4AHO - chains A and C of the 4 polymer chains in the assembly; structure by X-ray diffraction, 2.00 A resolution.

== Chain A (and C) ==
Molecule: N-acetylneuraminate lyase
Source organism: Staphylococcus aureus SUBSP. aureus nctc 8325
Notes: EC 4.1.3.3; chain C of this document is another copy of the same molecule, construct and numbering; everything in this record applies to it too
Reference sequence: Q2G160 (NANA_STAA8); residues 1-293 here = UniProt positions 1-293
Chain sequence (299 residues; each row starts with the number of its first residue; numbers below 1 keep their minus sign (His-5 is residue -5)):
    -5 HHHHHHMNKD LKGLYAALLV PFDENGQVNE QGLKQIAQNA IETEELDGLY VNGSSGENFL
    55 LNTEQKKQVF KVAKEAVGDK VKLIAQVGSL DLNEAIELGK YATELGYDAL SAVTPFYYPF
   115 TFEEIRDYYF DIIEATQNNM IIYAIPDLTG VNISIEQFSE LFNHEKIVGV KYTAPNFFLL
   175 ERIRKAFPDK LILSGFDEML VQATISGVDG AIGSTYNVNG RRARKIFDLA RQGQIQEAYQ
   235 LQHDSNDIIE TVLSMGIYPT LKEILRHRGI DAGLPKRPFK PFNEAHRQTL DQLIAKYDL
Not modelled in the structure: -5 to 1, 138-146
Construct notes: expression tag (-5 to 0)
Modified residues: Lys165 (l-thialysine; SLZ)
Curated features (UniProtKB/Swiss-Prot):
  - active site: Tyr137 (Proton donor)
  - binding site (aceneuramate): Ser48, Ser49, Gly189, Asp191, Glu192, Ser208, Tyr252
  - mutagenesis: Glu192 (E192N: Increases reaction with fluoropyruvate and the alternative substrate (2R,3S)-2,3-dihydroxy-4-oxo-N,N-dipropylbutanamide (DHOB))

== Interface between chain A and chain C ==
Residue-residue contacts (49):
  Pro169(A) - Pro169(C)
  Phe171(A) - Phe171(C)  hydrophobic
  Phe171(A) - Met193(C)  hydrophobic
  Phe172(A) - Glu192(C)
  Phe172(A) - Met193(C)
  Phe172(A) - Asn240(C)
  Phe172(A) - Glu244(C)
  Glu175(A) - Tyr233(C)
  Glu175(A) - His237(C)  salt bridge
  Glu175(A) - Asn240(C)  hydrogen bond
  Arg176(A) - His237(C)  hydrogen bond (side chain-backbone)
  Arg176(A) - Asn240(C)
  Arg176(A) - Asp241(C)  salt bridge
  Arg176(A) - Glu244(C)  salt bridge
  Arg178(A) - Tyr233(C)
  Lys179(A) - His237(C)
  Lys179(A) - Asp241(C)  salt bridge
  Glu192(A) - Phe172(C)
  Met193(A) - Phe171(C)  hydrophobic
  Met193(A) - Phe172(C)
  Val195(A) - Ile199(C)  hydrophobic
  Gln196(A) - Ile199(C)
  Gln196(A) - Ser200(C)  hydrogen bond
  Ile199(A) - Val195(C)  hydrophobic
  Ile199(A) - Gln196(C)
  Ile199(A) - Ile199(C)  hydrophobic
  Ile199(A) - Ile229(C)  hydrophobic
  Ile199(A) - Tyr233(C)
  Ser200(A) - Gln196(C)  hydrogen bond
  Ser200(A) - Tyr233(C)  hydrogen bond (backbone-side chain)
  Ala224(A) - Ile229(C)
  Arg225(A) - Gln230(C)  hydrogen bond (backbone-side chain)
  Gly227(A) - Gly227(C)
  Ile229(A) - Ile199(C)  hydrophobic
  Ile229(A) - Ala224(C)
  Gln230(A) - Arg225(C)  hydrogen bond (side chain-backbone)
  Tyr233(A) - Glu175(C)
  Tyr233(A) - Arg178(C)
  Tyr233(A) - Ile199(C)
  Tyr233(A) - Ser200(C)  hydrogen bond (side chain-backbone)
  His237(A) - Glu175(C)  salt bridge
  His237(A) - Arg176(C)  hydrogen bond (backbone-side chain)
  His237(A) - Lys179(C)
  Asn240(A) - Phe172(C)
  Asn240(A) - Glu175(C)  hydrogen bond
  Asn240(A) - Arg176(C)
  Asp241(A) - Arg176(C)  salt bridge
  Asp241(A) - Lys179(C)  salt bridge
  Glu244(A) - Arg176(C)  salt bridge
Other interface residues (no listed pair), chain A (27 interface residues in all): Leu174, Gly201, Gln236, Leu247
Other interface residues (no listed pair), chain C (26 interface residues in all): Gly201, Gln236, Leu247

== In short ==
27 residues of chain A face 26 of chain C across their interface; the contacts include 10 hydrogen bonds and 8
salt bridges. Among the polar pairs are Glu175(A)-His237(C), Arg176(A)-Asp241(C) and Arg176(A)-Glu244(C).
Both chains are N-acetylneuraminate lyase (Staphylococcus aureus SUBSP. aureus nctc 8325). Entry 4AHO (Crystal
Structure of N-acetylneuraminic acid lyase from Staphylococcus aureus with the chemical modification
thia-lysine at position ...) was determined by X-ray diffraction, deposited together with 4AH7, 4AHP, 4AHQ and
4AMA.
